PDB entry 4EZC | X-ray diffraction, 2.36 A resolution | chains A and B of the 3 polymer chains in the assembly

# Chain A (and B)
Name: Urea transporter 1
Organism: Bos taurus
Notes: chain B of this document is another copy of the same molecule, construct and numbering; everything in this record applies to it too
UniProtKB: Q5QF96 (UT1_BOVIN); numbering as in UniProt (aligned over 1-384)
Chain sequence (384 residues; each row starts with the number of its first residue):
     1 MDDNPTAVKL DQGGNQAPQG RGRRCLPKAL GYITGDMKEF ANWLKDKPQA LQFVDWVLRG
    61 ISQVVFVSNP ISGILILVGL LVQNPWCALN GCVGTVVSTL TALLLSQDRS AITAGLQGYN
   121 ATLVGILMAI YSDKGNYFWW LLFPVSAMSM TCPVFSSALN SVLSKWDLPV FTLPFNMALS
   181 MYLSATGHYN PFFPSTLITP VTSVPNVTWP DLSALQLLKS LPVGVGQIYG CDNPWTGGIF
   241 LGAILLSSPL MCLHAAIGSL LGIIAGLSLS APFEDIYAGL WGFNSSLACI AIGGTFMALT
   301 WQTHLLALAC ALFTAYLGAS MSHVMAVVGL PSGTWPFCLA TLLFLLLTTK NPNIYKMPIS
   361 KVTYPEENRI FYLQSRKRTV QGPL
Disordered / not traced: 1-30, 376-384 (chain B: 1-30, 377-384)
Small-molecule neighbours:
  - beta-D-glucopyranose (BGC): Tyr137, Phe138, Trp139, Trp140
  - ceramide (SPL; octanoic acid (2-hydroxy-1-hydroxymethyl-heptadec-3-enyl)-amide), molecule 1: Phe155, Val162, Met177, Ser180, Met181, Ser184, Met321, Met325, Leu330, Trp335, Leu339
  - ceramide (SPL), molecule 2: Val162, Leu163, Trp166, Leu168, Leu317, Ser320, Met321, Val324, Leu339, Leu343, Leu346
What the authors report for this chain:
  - contacts within the chain: Thr172-Thr334 (hydrogen bond) (from molecular simulation)

# Interface between chain A and chain B
Residue-residue contacts (47):
  Leu105(A) - Thr349(B)  hydrogen bond (backbone-side chain)
  Ser106(A) - Thr349(B)
  Ser106(A) - Lys350(B)  hydrogen bond (backbone-backbone)
  Ser106(A) - Asn351(B)
  Gln107(A) - Thr348(B)  hydrogen bond (side chain-backbone)
  Gln107(A) - Thr349(B)
  Asp108(A) - Lys350(B)  salt bridge
  Thr151(A) - Phe313(B)
  Phe155(A) - Phe313(B)  hydrophobic
  Phe155(A) - Leu343(B)  hydrophobic
  Ser157(A) - Leu346(B)
  Ser157(A) - Leu347(B)
  Ser157(A) - Thr348(B)  hydrogen bond (side chain-backbone)
  Ala158(A) - Leu343(B)
  Ala158(A) - Leu346(B)  hydrophobic
  Ser161(A) - Trp166(B)  hydrogen bond (backbone-side chain)
  Ser161(A) - Leu346(B)  hydrogen bond (side chain-backbone)
  Ser161(A) - Thr348(B)
  Val162(A) - Trp166(B)
  Lys165(A) - Trp166(B)
  Trp166(A) - Trp166(B)  hydrophobic
  Met181(A) - Phe313(B)
  Met181(A) - Tyr316(B)  hydrophobic
  Met181(A) - Leu317(B)
  Met181(A) - Ser320(B)
  Ser184(A) - Ser320(B)  hydrogen bond
  Ser184(A) - His323(B)  hydrogen bond (backbone-side chain)
  Ser184(A) - Val324(B)
  Ala185(A) - Leu269(B)
  Ala185(A) - Tyr316(B)
  Ala185(A) - Ala319(B)  hydrophobic
  Ala185(A) - Ser320(B)
  Ala185(A) - His323(B)
  Thr186(A) - Leu269(B)
  Tyr189(A) - Val201(B)
  Tyr189(A) - Thr202(B)
  Tyr189(A) - Ser203(B)
  Tyr189(A) - Val204(B)
  Tyr189(A) - Pro205(B)
  Asn190(A) - Leu269(B)  hydrogen bond (side chain-backbone)
  Pro191(A) - Pro205(B)
  Pro191(A) - Ser270(B)
  Phe192(A) - Trp209(B)  hydrophobic
  Phe192(A) - Leu267(B)
  Phe192(A) - Ser268(B)
  Phe192(A) - Ser270(B)
  Val327(A) - Val327(B)
Interface residues without a listed pair, chain A (26 interface residues in all): Val154, Ser180, Phe193, Val328, Leu330
Interface residues without a listed pair, chain B (27 interface residues in all): Phe344

# Overview
Chain A and chain B form an interface of 26 and 27 residues respectively; the contacts include 9 hydrogen
bonds and 1 salt bridge. Among the polar pairs are Asp108(A)-Lys350(B), Leu105(A)-Thr349(B) and
Gln107(A)-Thr348(B). Chain A binds beta-D-glucopyranose and ceramide. From the paper: contacts within the
chain involving Thr172(A) and Thr334(A).
Both chains are Urea transporter 1 (Bos taurus). Entry 4EZC (Crystal Structure of the UT-B Urea Transporter
from Bos Taurus) was determined by X-ray diffraction, deposited together with 4EZD.
